Entry 5KFQ (X-ray diffraction, 1.55 A resolution); this record covers chains A and P of the 3 polymer chains in the assembly.

Chain A:
Name: DNA polymerase eta
From: Homo sapiens
Notes: EC 2.7.7.7
UniProt: Q9Y253 (POLH_HUMAN); residues 1-432 here = UniProt positions 1-432
Sequence (435 residues; row label = number of the first residue in the row; numbers below 1 keep their minus sign (Gly-2 is residue -2)):
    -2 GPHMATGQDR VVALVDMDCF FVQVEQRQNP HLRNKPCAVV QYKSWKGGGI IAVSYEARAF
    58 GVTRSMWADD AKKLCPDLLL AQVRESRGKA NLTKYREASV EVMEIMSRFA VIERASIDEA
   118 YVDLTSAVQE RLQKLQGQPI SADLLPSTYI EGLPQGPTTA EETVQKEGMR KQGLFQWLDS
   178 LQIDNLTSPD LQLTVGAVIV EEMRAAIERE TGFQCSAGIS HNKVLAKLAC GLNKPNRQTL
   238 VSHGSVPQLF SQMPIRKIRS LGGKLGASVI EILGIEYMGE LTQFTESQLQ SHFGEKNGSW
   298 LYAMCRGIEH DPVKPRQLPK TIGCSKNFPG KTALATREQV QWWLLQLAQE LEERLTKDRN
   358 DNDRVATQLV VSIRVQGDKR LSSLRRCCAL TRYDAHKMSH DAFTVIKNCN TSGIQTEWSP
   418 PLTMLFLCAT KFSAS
Not modelled in the structure: 155-159
Construct notes: expression tag (-2 to 0)
Curated features (UniProtKB/Swiss-Prot):
  - binding site (Mg(2+)): Asp13, Met14, Asp115, Glu116
  - binding site (Mn(2+)): Asp13, Met14, Asp115, Glu116
  - binding site (a 2'-deoxyribonucleoside 5'-triphosphate): Arg61
  - natural variant: Val37 (deletion: In XPV), Leu75 (deletion: In XPV), Arg93 (R93P: In XPV), Arg111 (R111H: In XPV), Thr122 (T122P: In XPV), Gly153 (G153D: In a breast cancer sample), Thr191 (T191P: In XPV), Gly263 (G263V: In XPV), Val266 (V266D: In XPV), Gly295 (G295R: In XPV), Arg361 (R361S: In XPV)
  - mutagenesis: Tyr52 (Y52A/F: Reduces DNA polymerase activity; Y52E: Reduces DNA polymerase activity. Increases fidelity of replication and reduces translesion bypass), Arg61 (R61A: Reduces enzymatic activity by two-thirds), Ser62 (S62G: Increased DNA polymerase activity and translesion bypass compared to wild-type), Ala68 (A68S/V: Severe reduction in thymine dimer translesion bypass), Asn324 to Pro326 (Reduces binding to chromatin and to monoubiquitinated PCNA. Abolishes binding to monoubiquitinated PCNA; when associated with 705-E--H-713 Del)
Bound ions: Mn2+ site 1: Asp13, Asp115, Glu116 (together with 2'-deoxyadenosine 5'-O-(1-thiotriphosphate)) (shared with DT8(P), AS_9(P) of chain P); Ca2+: Asp13, Met14, Asp115 (together with 2'-deoxyadenosine 5'-O-(1-thiotriphosphate)); Mn2+ site 2: Asp13, Met14, Asp115 (shared with AS_9(P) of chain P)
Ligand contacts:
  - : Asp13, Met14, Asp15, Cys16, Asp115, Lys231
  - diphosphate / 2'-deoxyadenosine 5'-O-(1-thiotriphosphate): Asp13, Met14, Asp15, Cys16, Phe17, Phe18, Ile48, Ala49, Tyr52, Arg55, Arg61, Ile114, Asp115, Glu116, Lys231

Chain P:
Molecule: 9-nt DNA strand
Sequence (9 nucleotides; each row starts with the number of its first residue):
     1 AGCGTCATX
Modified / non-standard residues: AS (2-deoxy-adenosine -5'-thio-monophosphate) at position 9
Bound ions: Mn2+ site 1: DT8, AS_9 (together with 2'-deoxyadenosine 5'-O-(1-thiotriphosphate)) (shared with Asp13(A), Asp115(A), Glu116(A) of chain A); Mn2+ site 2: AS_9 (shared with Asp13(A), Met14(A), Asp115(A) of chain A)

Chain A / chain P interface:
Residue-residue contacts (30; chain A residue first):
  Asp13(A) - AS_9(P)  phosphate contact
  Phe17(A) - AS_9(P)  hydrogen bond to the phosphate
  Phe18(A) - AS_9(P)  hydrogen bond to the phosphate
  Ile48(A) - AS_9(P)  sugar contact
  Ala49(A) - AS_9(P)  phosphate contact
  Arg61(A) - AS_9(P)  base contact
  Ser113(A) - DT8(P)  hydrogen bond to the phosphate
  Ile114(A) - AS_9(P)  sugar contact
  Asp115(A) - DT8(P)  phosphate contact
  Asp115(A) - AS_9(P)  phosphate contact
  Glu116(A) - DT8(P)  phosphate contact
  Lys224(A) - DT8(P)  salt bridge to the phosphate
  Ile255(A) - DA7(P)  phosphate contact
  Arg256(A) - DA7(P)  phosphate contact
  Ser257(A) - DC6(P)  phosphate contact
  Ser257(A) - DA7(P)  hydrogen bond to the phosphate
  Leu258(A) - DA7(P)  hydrogen bond to the phosphate
  Gly259(A) - DA7(P)  hydrogen bond to the phosphate
  Gly260(A) - DC6(P)  phosphate contact
  Gly260(A) - DA7(P)  phosphate contact
  Lys261(A) - DT5(P)  salt bridge to the phosphate
  Lys261(A) - DC6(P)  hydrogen bond to the phosphate
  Leu262(A) - DC6(P)  hydrogen bond to the phosphate
  Lys376(A) - DG4(P)  phosphate contact
  Arg377(A) - DG4(P)  phosphate contact
  Leu381(A) - DC3(P)  phosphate contact
  Arg382(A) - DG2(P)  sugar contact
  Arg382(A) - DC3(P)  hydrogen bond to the phosphate
  Arg383(A) - DG2(P)  phosphate contact
  Cys384(A) - DG2(P)  hydrogen bond to the phosphate
Also at the interface, not in a pair above, chain A (28 interface residues in all): Cys16, Ser379, Ser380
Also at the interface, not in a pair above, chain P (9 interface residues in all): DA1

In short:
Chain A and chain P form an interface of 28 and 9 residues respectively, with 10 hydrogen bonds and 2 salt
bridges. Polar contacts include Phe17(A)-AS_9(P), Phe18(A)-AS_9(P) and Ser113(A)-DT8(P). Ligands of chain A:
compounds CA/MN and diphosphate / 2'-deoxyadenosine 5'-O-(1-thiotriphosphate).
Here chain A is DNA polymerase eta (Homo sapiens) and chain P is a 9-nt DNA strand. Entry 5KFQ (Human DNA
polymerase eta-DNA ternary complex with Sp-dATP-alpha-S: reaction with 10 mM Mn2+ for 600s) was determined by
X-ray diffraction (same publication as 5KFA, 5KFB, 5KFC, 5KFD, 5KFE, 5KFF and 28 further entries).
